PDB entry 3E3Q | X-ray diffraction, 2.95 A resolution | chains A and E of the 4 polymer chains in the assembly

== Chain A ==
Molecule: H-2 class I histocompatibility antigen, L-D alpha chain
Organism: Mus musculus
UniProtKB: P01897 (HA1L_MOUSE); residues 1-175 here correspond to UniProt positions 25-199 (UniProt number = residue number + 24)
Sequence (175 residues; each row starts with the number of its first residue):
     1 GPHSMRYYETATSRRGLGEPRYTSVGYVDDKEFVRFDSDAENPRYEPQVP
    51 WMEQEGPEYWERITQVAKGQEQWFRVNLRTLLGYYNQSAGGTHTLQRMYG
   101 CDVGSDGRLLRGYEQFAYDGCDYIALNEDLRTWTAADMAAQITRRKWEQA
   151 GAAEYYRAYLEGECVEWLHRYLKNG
Sequence notes: engineered mutation Tyr8 (Phe32 in P01897), Thr12 (Val36 in P01897), Arg15 (Pro39 in P01897), Thr23 (Ile47 in P01897), Asp30 (Asn54 in P01897), Val49 (Ala73 in P01897), Val66 (Ile90 in P01897), Arg97 (Trp121 in P01897), Arg131 (Lys155 in P01897)
Swiss-Prot annotation at these positions:
  - glycosylation: Asn86 (N-linked (GlcNAc...) asparagine)
Cystine bridges: Cys101-Cys164

== Chain E ==
Molecule: TCR beta chain
Organism: Mus musculus
Notes: engineered mutation(s): G17E, G42E, H47Y, I77T, L81S
Sequence (111 residues; numbered 1 to 118; 7 numbers in that range are skipped by the numbering (no residue carries them; nothing is unmodelled there); the number before each row is that of its first residue):
     1 EAAVTQSPRNKVAVTGEKVTLSCNQTNNHNNMYWYRQDTGHELRLIYYSY
    51 GAGSTEKGDIPDG
    65 YKASRPSQENFSLTLESATPSQTSVYFCASGGGG
   105 TLYFGAGTRLSVLS
Cystine bridges: Cys23-Cys92

== Interface between chain A and chain E ==
Contacting residue pairs (11):
  Gly69(A) with Tyr50(E)
  Gln72(A) with Tyr50(E); Ser54(E)
  Arg75(A) with Ala52(E), hydrogen bond (side chain-backbone); Gly53(E)
  Val76(A) with Asn30(E); Tyr50(E); Gly51(E)
  Asn77(A) with Asn30(E)
  Arg79(A) with Ala52(E), hydrogen bond (side chain-backbone)
  Lys146(A) with Asn28(E)
Also at the interface, not in a pair above, chain E (8 interface residues in all): Glu56

== Overview ==
7 residues of chain A face 8 of chain E across their interface, with 2 hydrogen bonds. Among the polar pairs
are Arg75(A)-Ala52(E) and Arg79(A)-Ala52(E).
Chain A is H-2 class I histocompatibility antigen, L-D alpha chain and chain E is TCR beta chain, both from
Mus musculus; the structure, Structure of the 3alpham13 high-affinity mutant of the 2C TCR in complex with
Ld/QL9, was determined by X-ray diffraction together with 3E2H from the same study.
